Entry 2KXW (solution NMR); this record covers chains A and B.

# Chain A
Protein: Calmodulin
Organism: Paramecium tetraurelia
Notes: fragment: C-domain
UniProt: P07463 (CALM_PARTE); residues 76-148 here correspond to UniProt positions 77-149 (UniProt number = residue number + 1)
Chain sequence (73 residues; row label = number of the first residue in the row):
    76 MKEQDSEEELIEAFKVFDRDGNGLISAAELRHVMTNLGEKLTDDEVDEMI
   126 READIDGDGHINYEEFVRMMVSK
UniProt features mapped onto this chain:
  - binding site (Ca(2+)): Asp93, Asp95, Asn97, Glu104, Asp129, Asp131, Asp133, His135, Glu140
  - modified residue: Lys115 (N6,N6,N6-trimethyllysine)

# Chain B
Protein: Sodium channel protein type 2 subunit alpha
Notes: fragment: IQ-motif of the Voltage-dependent Sodium Channel
UniProt: P04775 (SCN2A_RAT); residue numbers follow UniProt; this construct covers 1901-1927
Chain sequence (27 residues; each row starts with the number of its first residue):
  1901 KRKQEEVSAIVIQRAYRRYLLKQKVKK
What the authors report for this chain:
  - conformationally variable residues (side-chain flip): Tyr1916

# Chain A / chain B interface
Residue-residue contacts - 30 pairs, chain A then chain B:
  Glu84(A) - Val1911(B)
  Leu85(A) - Ile1912(B)
  Ala88(A) - Ser1908(B)
  Ala88(A) - Val1911(B)
  Ala88(A) - Ile1912(B)
  Phe89(A) - Ile1912(B)
  Phe89(A) - Tyr1916(B)
  Val91(A) - Glu1905(B)
  Val91(A) - Ser1908(B)
  Phe92(A) - Glu1905(B)
  Met109(A) - Ala1909(B)
  Met109(A) - Ile1912(B)
  Met109(A) - Gln1913(B)
  Met109(A) - Tyr1916(B)
  Leu112(A) - Ala1909(B)
  Leu112(A) - Gln1913(B)
  Gly113(A) - Gln1913(B)
  Glu114(A) - Gln1913(B)
  Leu116(A) - Gln1913(B)
  Leu116(A) - Tyr1916(B)
  Met124(A) - Tyr1916(B)
  Glu127(A) - Tyr1919(B)
  Phe141(A) - Tyr1916(B)
  Met144(A) - Tyr1919(B)
  Met145(A) - Ala1915(B)
  Met145(A) - Tyr1919(B)
  Met145(A) - Lys1922(B)
  Val146(A) - Lys1922(B)
  Lys148(A) - Lys1922(B)
  Lys148(A) - Gln1923(B)
Other interface residues (no listed pair), chain A (21 interface residues in all): Ser81, Glu87, Glu120
Other interface residues (no listed pair), chain B (16 interface residues in all): Gln1904, Glu1906, Ile1910, Arg1918, Leu1920
The authors on this interface:
  - specific contacts: Leu112(A)-Gln1913(B) (backbone contact), Glu114(A)-Gln1913(B) (backbone contact)
  - interface residues, chain A: Ala88(A), Val91(A), Phe92(A), Leu112(A), Met145(A)
  - interface residues, chain B: Val1911(B), Ile1912(B), Tyr1916(B), Tyr1919(B), Leu1920(B)

# In short
The interface between chain A and chain B involves 21 residues on one side and 16 on the other. The paper
describes backbone contacts between Leu112(A) and Gln1913(B) and Glu114(A) and Gln1913(B). UniProt lists 9
Ca2+-binding residues on chain A. From the paper: interface residues Ala88(A), Val91(A) and Val1911(B) among
others; conformational variability at Tyr1916(B).
Here chain A is Calmodulin (Paramecium tetraurelia) and chain B is Sodium channel protein type 2 subunit
alpha. Entry 2KXW (Structure of the C-domain Fragment of apo Calmodulin Bound to the IQ motif of Nav1.2) was
determined by solution NMR.
